7PEQ - chains CD and DF of the 36 polymer chains in the assembly; structure by electron microscopy, 35.00 A resolution (very low resolution: no residue pairs are listed; an interface is given only as per-side residue counts).

Chain CD:
Protein: Nuclear pore complex protein Nup107
From: Homo sapiens
UniProt: P57740 (NU107_HUMAN); residue numbers follow UniProt; this construct covers 1-925
Amino-acid sequence (925 residues; numbered 1 to 925; the number before each row is that of its first residue):
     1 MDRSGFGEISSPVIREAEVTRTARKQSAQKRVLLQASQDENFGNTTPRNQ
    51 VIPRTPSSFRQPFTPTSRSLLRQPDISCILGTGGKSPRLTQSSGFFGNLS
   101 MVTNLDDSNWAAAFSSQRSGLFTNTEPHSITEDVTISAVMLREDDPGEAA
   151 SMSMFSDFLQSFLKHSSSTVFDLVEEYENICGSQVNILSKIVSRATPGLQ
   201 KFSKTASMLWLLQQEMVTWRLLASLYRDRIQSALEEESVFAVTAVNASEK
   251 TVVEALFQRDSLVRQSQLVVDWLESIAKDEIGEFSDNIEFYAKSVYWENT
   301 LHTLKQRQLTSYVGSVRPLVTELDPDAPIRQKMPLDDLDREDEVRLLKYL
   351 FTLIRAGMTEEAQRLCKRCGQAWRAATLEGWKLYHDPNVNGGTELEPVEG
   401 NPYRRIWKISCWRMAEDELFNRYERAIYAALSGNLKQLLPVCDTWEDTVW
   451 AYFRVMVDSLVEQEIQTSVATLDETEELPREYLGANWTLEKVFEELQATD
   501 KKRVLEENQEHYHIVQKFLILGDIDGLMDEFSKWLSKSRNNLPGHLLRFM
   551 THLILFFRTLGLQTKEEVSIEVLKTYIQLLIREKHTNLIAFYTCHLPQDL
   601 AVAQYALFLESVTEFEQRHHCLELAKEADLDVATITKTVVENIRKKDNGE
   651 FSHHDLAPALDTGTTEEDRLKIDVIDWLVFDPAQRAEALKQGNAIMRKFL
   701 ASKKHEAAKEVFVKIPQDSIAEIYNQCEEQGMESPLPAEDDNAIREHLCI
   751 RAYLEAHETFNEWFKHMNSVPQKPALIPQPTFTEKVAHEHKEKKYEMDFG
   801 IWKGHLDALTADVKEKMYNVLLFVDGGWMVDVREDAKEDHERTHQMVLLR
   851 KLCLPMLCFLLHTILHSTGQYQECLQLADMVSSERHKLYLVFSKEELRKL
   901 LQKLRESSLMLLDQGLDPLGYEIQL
Disordered / not traced: 1-149, 304-317, 481-482, 501-504, 537-538, 603-666, 725-735, 925
Swiss-Prot annotation at these positions:
  - modified residue: Met1 (N-acetylmethionine), Ser4 (Phosphoserine), Ser10 (Phosphoserine), Ser11 (Phosphoserine), Ser37 (Phosphoserine), Thr46 (Phosphothreonine), Thr55 (Phosphothreonine), Ser57 (Phosphoserine), Ser58 (Phosphoserine), Arg60 (Asymmetric dimethylarginine), Thr64 (Phosphothreonine), Arg68 (Omega-N-methylarginine), Ser69 (Phosphoserine), Ser86 (Phosphoserine)
  - natural variant: Met101 (M101I: In GAMOS7), Asp157 (D157Y: In NPHS11), Arg355 (R355H: In ODG6; uncertain significance), Cys442 (C442Y: In GAMOS7; uncertain significance), Asp447 (D447N: In ODG6), Glu710 (deletion: In NPHS11; uncertain significance), Asp831 (D831A: In NPHS11), Tyr889 (Y889C: In NPHS11)

Chain DF:
Protein: Protein SEC13 homolog
From: Homo sapiens
UniProt: P55735 (SEC13_HUMAN); residue numbers follow UniProt; this construct covers 1-322
Amino-acid sequence (322 residues; row label = number of the first residue in the row):
     1 MVSVINTVDTSHEDMIHDAQMDYYGTRLATCSSDRSVKIFDVRNGGQILI
    51 ADLRGHEGPVWQVAWAHPMYGNILASCSYDRKVIIWREENGTWEKSHEHA
   101 GHDSSVNSVCWAPHDYGLILACGSSDGAISLLTYTGEGQWEVKKINNAHT
   151 IGCNAVSWAPAVVPGSLIDHPSGQKPNYIKRFASGGCDNLIKLWKEEEDG
   201 QWKEEQKLEAHSDWVRDVAWAPSIGLPTSTIASCSQDGRVFIWTCDDASS
   251 NTWSPKLLHKFNDVVWHVSWSITANILAVSGGDNKVTLWKESVDGQWVCI
   301 SDVNKGQGSVSASVTEGQQNEQ
Disordered / not traced: 1-13, 165-170, 305-322
Swiss-Prot annotation at these positions:
  - modified residue: Val2 (N-acetylvaline), Ser184 (Phosphoserine), Ser309 (Phosphoserine)

How chain CD and chain DF interact:
At this resolution (35 A) residue pairs are not listed: 23 residues of chain CD and 16 of chain DF lie at the interface.

Overview:
The interface between chain CD and chain DF involves 23 residues on one side and 16 on the other.
Chain CD is Nuclear pore complex protein Nup107 and chain DF is Protein SEC13 homolog, both from Homo sapiens;
the structure, Model of the outer rings of the human nuclear pore complex, was determined by electron
microscopy, deposited together with 7PER.
